Entry 7ZKP (electron microscopy, 3.20 A resolution); this record covers chains 1 and 3 of the 14 polymer chains in the assembly.

== Chain 1 ==
Protein: NADH-ubiquinone oxidoreductase chain 1
Organism: Yarrowia lipolytica
Notes: EC 7.1.1.2
UniProt: S5U3V2 (S5U3V2_YARLL); numbering as in UniProt (aligned over 1-341)
Chain sequence (341 residues; row label = number of the first residue in the row):
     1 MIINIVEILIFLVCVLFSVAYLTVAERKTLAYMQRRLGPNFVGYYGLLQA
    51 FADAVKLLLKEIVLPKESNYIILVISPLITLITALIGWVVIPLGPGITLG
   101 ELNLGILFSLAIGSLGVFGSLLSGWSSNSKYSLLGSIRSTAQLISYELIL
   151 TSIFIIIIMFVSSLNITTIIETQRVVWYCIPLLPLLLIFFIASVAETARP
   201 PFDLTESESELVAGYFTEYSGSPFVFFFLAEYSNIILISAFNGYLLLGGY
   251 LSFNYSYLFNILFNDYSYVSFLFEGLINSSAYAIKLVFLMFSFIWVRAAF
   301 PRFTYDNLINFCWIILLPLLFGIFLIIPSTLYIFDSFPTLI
Not modelled in the structure: 35-43, 59-68, 204-221, 341
Modified positions: Met1 (N-formylmethionine; FME)
Small-molecule neighbours:
  - 1,2-Distearoyl-sn-glycerophosphoethanolamine (3PE): Pro318, Phe321, Gly322, Leu325
  - diundecyl phosphatidyl choline (PLC): Ile326, Thr330, Ile333, Phe334

== Chain 3 ==
Protein: NADH-ubiquinone oxidoreductase chain 3
Organism: Yarrowia lipolytica
Notes: EC 7.1.1.2
UniProt: S5TMS4 (S5TMS4_YARLL); residue numbers follow UniProt; this construct covers 1-128
Chain sequence (128 residues; row label = number of the first residue in the row):
     1 MNTFIIFIILIPIVGFALLAVNILLAVYKPYNEKLGAFECGLTSFNQTRL
    51 AFNAAFILVAILFLPFDLEISTLLPYVMSIYLVSNYGFTIVLLFLLILII
   101 GFVYEINTNALKINKHNKPNTDSLIYKL
Not modelled in the structure: 1, 116-128
Modified positions: Met1 (N-formylmethionine; FME)
Small-molecule neighbours: 1,2-Distearoyl-sn-glycerophosphoethanolamine (3PE): Ile99, Phe102, Val103, Ile106, Asn107

== How chain 1 and chain 3 interact ==
Pairs across the interface - 60 pairs, chain 1 then chain 3:
  Leu107(1) with Leu74(3), hydrophobic
  Lys130(1) with Phe45(3); Thr48(3)
  Tyr131(1) with Gln47(3), hydrogen bond
  Leu134(1) with Leu50(3), hydrophobic; Phe52(3), hydrophobic
  Ile137(1) with Phe56(3), hydrophobic
  Arg138(1) with Phe56(3)
  Ala141(1) with Phe56(3), hydrophobic
  Ile144(1) with Phe63(3)
  Ser145(1) with Val59(3)
  Glu147(1) with Phe63(3)
  Leu148(1) with Phe63(3), hydrophobic; Phe66(3), hydrophobic; Asp67(3); Ile70(3), hydrophobic
  Thr151(1) with Ile70(3)
  Ser152(1) with Ile70(3)
  Ile155(1) with Ile70(3); Leu73(3), hydrophobic; Leu74(3), hydrophobic
  Ile158(1) with Val77(3), hydrophobic; Met78(3), hydrophobic
  Met159(1) with Val77(3), hydrophobic
  Ser162(1) with Val77(3), hydrogen bond (side chain-backbone); Met78(3); Ile80(3)
  Ser163(1) with Met78(3)
  Leu164(1) with Met78(3), hydrophobic
  Tyr305(1) with Phe56(3)
  Asp306(1) with Ile113(3); Asn114(3)
  Ile309(1) with Val59(3), hydrophobic; Ile113(3), hydrophobic
  Asn310(1) with Leu111(3); Lys112(3); Ile113(3), hydrogen bond (side chain-backbone)
  Trp313(1) with Val59(3); Phe66(3), hydrophobic; Ile106(3)
  Ile314(1) with Lys112(3)
  Leu317(1) with Phe102(3), hydrophobic
  Pro318(1) with Phe102(3), hydrophobic
  Phe321(1) with Glu69(3); Ile99(3), hydrophobic
  Phe324(1) with Leu95(3)
  Leu325(1) with Leu92(3), hydrophobic; Leu95(3), hydrophobic; Ile99(3), hydrophobic
  Pro328(1) with Phe88(3)
  Ser329(1) with Phe88(3)
  Tyr332(1) with Asn85(3); Phe88(3), hydrophobic
  Phe337(1) with Ile80(3), hydrophobic; Tyr81(3); Ser84(3)
  Pro338(1) with Ile80(3); Tyr81(3)
  Thr339(1) with Tyr81(3)
  Leu340(1) with Met78(3)
Also at the interface, not in a pair above, chain 3 (35 interface residues in all): Ala60, Leu62, Tyr76, Leu96, Glu105

== Summary ==
The interface between chain 1 and chain 3 involves 37 residues on one side and 35 on the other, with 3
hydrogen bonds. Polar pairs include Tyr131(1)-Gln47(3), Ser162(1)-Val77(3) and Asn310(1)-Ile113(3).
1,2-Distearoyl-sn-glycerophosphoethanolamine is bound between chain 1 and chain 3.
Here chain 1 is NADH-ubiquinone oxidoreductase chain 1 and chain 3 is NADH-ubiquinone oxidoreductase chain 3,
both from Yarrowia lipolytica. Entry 7ZKP (Late assembly intermediate of the proximal proton pumping module of
complex I with assembly factors NDUFAF1 ...) was determined by electron microscopy together with 7ZKQ from the
same study.
